2OJK - chain A; structure by X-ray diffraction, 2.20 A resolution.

# Chain A
Protein: GFP-like fluorescent chromoprotein FP506
Source organism: Zoanthus sp
Reference sequence: Q9U6Y5 (GFPL1_ZOASP); aligned to UniProt positions 1-231 over residues 1-231
Amino-acid sequence (229 residues; numbered 1 to 231; 2 numbers in that range are skipped by the numbering (no residue carries them; nothing is unmodelled there); the number before each row is that of its first residue):
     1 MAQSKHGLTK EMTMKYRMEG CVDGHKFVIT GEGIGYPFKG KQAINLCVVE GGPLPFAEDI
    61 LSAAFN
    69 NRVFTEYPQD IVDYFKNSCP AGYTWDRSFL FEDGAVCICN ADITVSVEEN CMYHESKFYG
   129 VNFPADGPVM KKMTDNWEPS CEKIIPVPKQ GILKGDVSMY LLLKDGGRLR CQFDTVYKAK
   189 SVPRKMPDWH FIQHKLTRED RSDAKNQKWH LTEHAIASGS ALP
Unresolved in the structure: 1-3
Construct notes: chromophore (66, 66, 66)
Modified / non-standard residues: Asn66 ([(4Z)-2-[(1S)-1,3-diamino-3-oxopropyl]-4-(4-hydroxybenzylidene)-5-oxo-4,5-dihydro-1H-imidazol-1-yl]acetic acid; NYG)
Covalently attached groups: covalent link Asn66-Asn69
What the authors report for this chain:
  - catalytic residues: Ala63, Arg95, Glu221 (citing earlier work)
  - conformationally variable residues (side-chain flip): Ile44, Phe97
  - self-association interface (contacts with another copy of this molecule); pairs are residue here / residue on that copy: Glu146-Lys151, Cys149-Cys149, Asp164-Arg178, Asp182-Arg178, Leu98, Val104, Ile106, Tyr127, Val129, Lys203

# In short
From the paper: catalytic residues Ala63, Arg95 and Glu221; conformational variability at Ile44 and Phe97.
Chain A is GFP-like fluorescent chromoprotein FP506 (Zoanthus sp); the structure, Crystal Structure of Green
Fluorescent Protein from Zoanthus sp at 2.2 A Resolution, was determined by X-ray diffraction (same
publication as 2ICR, 2PXS and 2PXW).
